Entry 6EXN (electron microscopy, 3.70 A resolution); this record covers chains 6 and M of the 46 polymer chains in the assembly.

Chain 6:
Molecule: U6 snRNA
Source organism: Saccharomyces cerevisiae S288c
Sequence (112 nucleotides; each row starts with the number of its first residue):
     1 GUUCGCGAAGUAACCCUUCGUGGACAUUUGGUCAAUUUGAAACAAUACAG
    51 AGAUGAUCAGCAGUUCCCCUGCAUAAGGAUGAACCGUUUUACAAAGAGAU
   101 UUAUUUCGUUUU
Unresolved in the structure: 103-112
Ion coordination: Mg2+: A59, G60, U80 (shared with 1 residue of chain E; 1 residue of chain I)
From the paper describing this entry:
  - Mg2+ coordination: A59, G60, U80

Chain M:
Molecule: Pre-mRNA-splicing factor CWC2
Source organism: Saccharomyces cerevisiae (strain ATCC 204508 / S288c)
UniProt: Q12046 (CWC2_YEAST); numbering as in UniProt (aligned over 1-339)
Sequence (339 residues; row label = number of the first residue in the row):
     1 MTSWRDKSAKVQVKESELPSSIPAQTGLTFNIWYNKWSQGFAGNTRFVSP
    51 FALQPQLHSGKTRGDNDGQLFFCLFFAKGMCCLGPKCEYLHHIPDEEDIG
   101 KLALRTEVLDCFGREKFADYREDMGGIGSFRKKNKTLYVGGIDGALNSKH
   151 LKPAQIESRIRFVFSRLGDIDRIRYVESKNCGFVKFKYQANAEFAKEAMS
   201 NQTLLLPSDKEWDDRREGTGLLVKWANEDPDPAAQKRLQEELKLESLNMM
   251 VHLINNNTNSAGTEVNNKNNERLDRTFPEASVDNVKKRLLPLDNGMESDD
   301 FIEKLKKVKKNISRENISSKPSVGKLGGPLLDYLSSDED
Unresolved in the structure: 1-2, 258-339
Ion coordination: Zn2+: Cys73, Cys81, Cys87, His91
UniProt features mapped onto this chain:
  - zinc finger: Asp67 to Pro94 (C3H1-type)
  - modified residue (Phosphoserine): Ser335, Ser336
  - mutagenesis: Cys73 (C73Y: Inhibits cell growth), Gly79 (G79D: No effect. Synthetic lethal when associated with CLF1 lacking a TPR domain), Cys87 (C87H: Inhibits cell growth), Phe186 (F186D: Inhibits cell growth)

Chain 6 / chain M interface:
Pairs across the interface (42):
  C33(6) - Glu115(M)  phosphate contact
  A34(6) - Phe72(M)  hydrogen bond to the base
  A34(6) - Cys73(M)  base contact
  A34(6) - Leu74(M)  hydrogen bond to the base
  A34(6) - Phe75(M)  base contact
  A34(6) - Tyr89(M)  stacking on the base
  A34(6) - Phe112(M)  hydrogen bond to the base
  A35(6) - Leu18(M)  base contact
  A35(6) - Phe75(M)  stacking on the base
  A35(6) - Met80(M)  base contact
  A35(6) - Cys81(M)  hydrogen bond to the base
  A35(6) - Cys82(M)  hydrogen bond to the base
  A35(6) - Leu83(M)  base contact
  U36(6) - Pro19(M)  base contact
  U36(6) - Ser21(M)  phosphate contact
  U36(6) - Phe47(M)  base contact
  U36(6) - Lys78(M)  phosphate contact
  U37(6) - Arg46(M)  base contact
  U37(6) - Phe47(M)  hydrogen bond to the base
  U37(6) - Ser49(M)  base contact
  U37(6) - Asn201(M)  hydrogen bond to the base
  U38(6) - Arg121(M)  sugar contact
  U38(6) - Gly125(M)  sugar contact
  U38(6) - Gly126(M)  base contact
  U38(6) - Lys196(M)  hydrogen bond to the base
  U38(6) - Leu221(M)  base contact
  U38(6) - Leu222(M)  base contact
  U38(6) - Val223(M)  hydrogen bond to the base
  G39(6) - Phe117(M)  sugar contact
  G39(6) - Asp119(M)  hydrogen bond to the base
  G39(6) - Arg121(M)  sugar contact
  G39(6) - Gly126(M)  base contact
  G39(6) - Ile127(M)  hydrogen bond to the base
  G39(6) - Gly128(M)  hydrogen bond to the base
  A40(6) - Arg121(M)  hydrogen bond to the base
  A41(6) - Asn31(M)  hydrogen bond to the base
  A41(6) - Tyr34(M)  stacking on the base
  A41(6) - Lys36(M)  salt bridge to the phosphate
  A42(6) - Ser38(M)  base contact
  C43(6) - Gln39(M)  base contact
  A44(6) - Gly40(M)  hydrogen bond to the base
  A44(6) - Phe41(M)  base contact
Also at the interface, not in a pair above, chain 6 (13 interface residues in all): U32
Also at the interface, not in a pair above, chain M (47 interface residues in all): Ser20, Pro23, Trp37, Thr45, Pro50, Gly113, Arg114, Tyr120, Ser129, Ser200

Overview:
The interface between chain 6 and chain M involves 13 residues on one side and 47 on the other; the contacts
include 15 hydrogen bonds, 1 salt bridge and 3 aromatic stacking contacts. Polar pairs include
A34(6)-Phe72(M), A34(6)-Leu74(M) and A34(6)-Phe112(M). The paper reports Mg2+ coordination by A59(6), G60(6)
and U80(6).
Here chain 6 is U6 snRNA (Saccharomyces cerevisiae S288c) and chain M is Pre-mRNA-splicing factor CWC2
(Saccharomyces cerevisiae (strain ATCC 204508 / S288c)). Entry 6EXN (Post-catalytic P complex spliceosome with
3' splice site docked) was determined by electron microscopy.
